4FZG - chains H and Z of the 32 polymer chains in the assembly; structure by X-ray diffraction, 3.00 A resolution.

Chain H:
Protein: Proteasome component PUP1
Source organism: Saccharomyces cerevisiae
Notes: EC 3.4.25.1
Reference sequence: P25043 (PSB7_YEAST); residues 1-222 here correspond to UniProt positions 30-251 (UniProt number = residue number + 29)
Sequence (222 residues; each row starts with the number of its first residue):
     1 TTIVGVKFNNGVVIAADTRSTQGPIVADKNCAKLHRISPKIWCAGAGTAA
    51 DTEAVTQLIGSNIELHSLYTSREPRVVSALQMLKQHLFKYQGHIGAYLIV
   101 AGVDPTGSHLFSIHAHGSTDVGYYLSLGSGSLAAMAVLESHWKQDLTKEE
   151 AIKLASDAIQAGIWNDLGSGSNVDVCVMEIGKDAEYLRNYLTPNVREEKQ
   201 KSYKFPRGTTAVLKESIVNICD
UniProt features mapped onto this chain:
  - active site: Thr-1 (Nucleophile)
What the authors report for this chain:
  - catalytic residues: Thr-1 (citing earlier work)

Chain Z:
Protein: Proteasome component C5
Source organism: Saccharomyces cerevisiae
Notes: EC 3.4.25.1
Reference sequence: P23724 (PSB1_YEAST); residues 1-222 here correspond to UniProt positions 20-241 (UniProt number = residue number + 19)
Sequence (222 residues; each row starts with the number of its first residue):
     1 QFNPYGDNGGTILGIAGEDFAVLAGDTRNITDYSINSRYEPKVFDCGDNI
    51 VMSANGFAADGDALVKRFKNSVKWYHFDHNDKKLSINSAARNIQHLLYGK
   101 RFFPYYVHTIIAGLDEDGKGAVYSFDPVGSYEREQCRAGGAAASLIMPFL
   151 DNQVNFKNQYEPGTNGKVKKPLKYLSVEEVIKLVRDSFTSATERHIQVGD
   201 GLEILIVTKDGVRKEFYELKRD

Interface between chain H and chain Z:
Contacting residue pairs (58):
  Arg-19(H) / Asp-222(Z)  salt bridge
  Thr-21(H) / Ile-196(Z)
  Pro-24(H) / Arg-194(Z)
  Pro-24(H) / His-195(Z)
  Pro-24(H) / Ile-196(Z)  hydrogen bond (backbone-backbone)
  Ile-25(H) / Arg-194(Z)
  Val-26(H) / Glu-193(Z)
  Val-26(H) / Arg-194(Z)  hydrogen bond (backbone-backbone)
  Val-26(H) / Ile-196(Z)  hydrophobic
  Ala-27(H) / Arg-194(Z)  hydrogen bond (backbone-side chain)
  Lys-29(H) / Glu-193(Z)  salt bridge
  Lys-29(H) / Arg-194(Z)
  Ser-129(H) / Tyr-33(Z)
  Ile-163(H) / Asp-222(Z)
  Trp-164(H) / Ile-35(Z)
  Trp-164(H) / Arg-38(Z)  hydrogen bond (backbone-side chain)
  Trp-164(H) / Arg-221(Z)
  Trp-164(H) / Asp-222(Z)
  Asn-165(H) / Arg-38(Z)
  Asp-166(H) / Tyr-33(Z)
  Asp-166(H) / Asp-222(Z)
  Leu-167(H) / Ile-30(Z)  hydrophobic
  Leu-167(H) / Asp-32(Z)
  Leu-167(H) / Tyr-33(Z)  hydrogen bond (backbone-backbone)
  Leu-167(H) / Ser-34(Z)
  Leu-167(H) / Ile-35(Z)  hydrophobic
  Leu-167(H) / Ile-196(Z)
  Ser-169(H) / Asp-222(Z)
  Gly-170(H) / Asp-222(Z)
  Ser-171(H) / Asp-222(Z)  hydrogen bond (backbone-side chain)
  Asn-194(H) / Lys-220(Z)  hydrogen bond (backbone-side chain)
  Asn-194(H) / Asp-222(Z)
  Arg-196(H) / Thr-189(Z)  hydrogen bond
  Arg-196(H) / Ser-190(Z)  hydrogen bond
  Arg-196(H) / Glu-193(Z)
  Glu-197(H) / Arg-185(Z)  salt bridge
  Glu-197(H) / Glu-218(Z)
  Lys-199(H) / Asp-186(Z)
  Gln-200(H) / Lys-182(Z)
  Gln-200(H) / Arg-185(Z)  hydrogen bond
  Gln-200(H) / Asp-186(Z)  hydrogen bond (backbone-side chain)
  Lys-201(H) / Gln-153(Z)
  Lys-201(H) / Glu-179(Z)
  Lys-201(H) / Asp-186(Z)
  Tyr-203(H) / Phe-149(Z)
  Tyr-203(H) / Gln-153(Z)
  Tyr-203(H) / Leu-183(Z)
  Tyr-203(H) / Asp-186(Z)  hydrogen bond
  Phe-205(H) / Asn-152(Z)
  Phe-205(H) / Gln-153(Z)
  Phe-205(H) / Gln-159(Z)
  Pro-206(H) / Pro-162(Z)
  Arg-207(H) / Pro-162(Z)
  Gly-208(H) / Pro-162(Z)
  Thr-209(H) / Asn-158(Z)
  Thr-209(H) / Gln-159(Z)
  Thr-209(H) / Tyr-160(Z)  hydrogen bond (backbone-backbone)
  Ala-211(H) / Tyr-160(Z)  hydrophobic
Other interface residues (no listed pair), chain H (32 interface residues in all): Gly-23, Asp-28, Gly-168
Other interface residues (no listed pair), chain Z (31 interface residues in all): Arg-28, Gly-166, Gln-197

Overview:
32 residues of chain H face 31 of chain Z across their interface; the contacts include 13 hydrogen bonds and 3
salt bridges. Polar pairs include Arg-19(H)/Asp-222(Z), Lys-29(H)/Glu-193(Z) and Glu-197(H)/Arg-185(Z). From
UniProt: active-site residue Thr-1(H) on chain H. From the paper: the catalytic residue Thr-1(H).
Chain H is Proteasome component PUP1 and chain Z is Proteasome component C5, both from Saccharomyces
cerevisiae; the structure, 20S yeast proteasome in complex with glidobactin, was determined by X-ray
diffraction, deposited together with 4FZC.
